PDB entry 8B4K | X-ray diffraction, 1.55 A resolution | chain A

# Chain A
Protein: Replication factor A protein 1
Organism: Saccharomyces cerevisiae
Reference sequence: P22336 (RFA1_YEAST); residue numbers follow UniProt; this construct covers 2-132
Chain sequence (133 residues; numbered 0 to 132; the number before each row is that of its first residue; numbering starts at 0):
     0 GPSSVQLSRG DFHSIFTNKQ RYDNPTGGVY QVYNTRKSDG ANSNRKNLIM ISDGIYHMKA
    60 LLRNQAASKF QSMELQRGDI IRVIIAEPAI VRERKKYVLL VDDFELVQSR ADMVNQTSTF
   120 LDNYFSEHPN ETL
Disordered / not traced: 36-43
Differences from the reference sequence: expression tag (0-1)
Swiss-Prot annotation at these positions:
  - modified residue: Ser-2 (N-acetylserine)

# Overview
Chain A is Replication factor A protein 1 (Saccharomyces cerevisiae); the structure, Rfa1-N-terminal domain in
complex with phosphorylated Ddc2, was determined by X-ray diffraction (same publication as 8B4J).
